PDB entry 5W51 | X-ray diffraction, 3.40 A resolution | chains B and R of the 13 polymer chains in the assembly

[Chain B]
Name: DNA-directed RNA polymerase II subunit RPB2
Source organism: Saccharomyces cerevisiae (strain ATCC 204508 / S288c)
Notes: EC 2.7.7.6
Reference sequence: P08518 (RPB2_YEAST); residue numbers follow UniProt; this construct covers 1-1224
Chain sequence (1224 residues; each row starts with the number of its first residue):
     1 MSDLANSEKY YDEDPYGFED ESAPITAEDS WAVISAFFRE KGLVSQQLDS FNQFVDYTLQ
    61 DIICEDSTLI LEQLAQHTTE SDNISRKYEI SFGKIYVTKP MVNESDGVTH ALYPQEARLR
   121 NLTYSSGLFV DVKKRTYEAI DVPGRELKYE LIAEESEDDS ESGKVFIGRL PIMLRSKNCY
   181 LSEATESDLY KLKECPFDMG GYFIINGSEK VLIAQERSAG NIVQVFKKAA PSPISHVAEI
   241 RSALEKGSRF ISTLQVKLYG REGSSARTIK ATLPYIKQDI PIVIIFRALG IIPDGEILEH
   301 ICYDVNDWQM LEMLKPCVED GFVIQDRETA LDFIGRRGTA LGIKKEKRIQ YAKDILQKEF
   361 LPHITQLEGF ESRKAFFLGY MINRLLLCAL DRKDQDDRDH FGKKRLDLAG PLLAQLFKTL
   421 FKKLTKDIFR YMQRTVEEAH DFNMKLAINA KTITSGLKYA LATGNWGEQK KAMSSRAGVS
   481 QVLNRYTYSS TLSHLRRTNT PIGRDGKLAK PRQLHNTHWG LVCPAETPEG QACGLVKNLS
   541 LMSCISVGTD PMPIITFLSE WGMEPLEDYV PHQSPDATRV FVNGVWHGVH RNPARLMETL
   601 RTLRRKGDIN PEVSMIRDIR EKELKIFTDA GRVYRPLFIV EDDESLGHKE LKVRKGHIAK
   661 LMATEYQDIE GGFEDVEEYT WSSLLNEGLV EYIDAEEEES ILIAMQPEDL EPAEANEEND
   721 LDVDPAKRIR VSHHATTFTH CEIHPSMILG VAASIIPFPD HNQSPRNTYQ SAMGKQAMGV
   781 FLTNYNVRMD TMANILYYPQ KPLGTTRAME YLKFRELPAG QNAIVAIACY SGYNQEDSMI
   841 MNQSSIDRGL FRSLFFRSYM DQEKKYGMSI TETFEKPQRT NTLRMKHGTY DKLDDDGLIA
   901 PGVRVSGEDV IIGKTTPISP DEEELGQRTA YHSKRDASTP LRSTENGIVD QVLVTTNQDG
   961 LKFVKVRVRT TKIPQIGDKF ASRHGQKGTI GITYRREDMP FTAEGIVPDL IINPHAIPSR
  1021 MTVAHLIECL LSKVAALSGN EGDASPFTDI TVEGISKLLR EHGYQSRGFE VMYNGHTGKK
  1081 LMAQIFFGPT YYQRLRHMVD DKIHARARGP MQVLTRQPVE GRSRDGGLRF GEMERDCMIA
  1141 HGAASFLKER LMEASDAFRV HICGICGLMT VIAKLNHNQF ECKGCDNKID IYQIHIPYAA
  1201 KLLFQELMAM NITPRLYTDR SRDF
Disordered / not traced: 1-19, 71-89, 135-163, 244-250, 339-344, 436-445, 473-475, 503-508, 669-677, 713-721, 919-932, 1221-1224
Ion coordination: Zn2+: Cys-1163, Cys-1166, Cys-1182, Cys-1185
Residues lining bound ligands: 2KH (5'-O-[(S)-hydroxy{[(S)-hydroxy(phosphonooxy)phosphoryl]amino}phosphoryl]uridine): Arg-766, Tyr-769, Asp-837, Gly-985, Lys-987, Ser-1019, Arg-1020

[Chain R]
Molecule: 9-nt RNA strand
Sequence (9 nucleotides; row label = number of the first residue in the row):
     1 AUGGAGAGG
Ion coordination: Mg2+: G9 (together with 2KH) (shared with 3 residues of chain A)

[Chain B / chain R interface]
Contacting residue pairs - 11 pairs, chain B then chain R:
  Gly-478(B) / A5(R)  sugar contact
  Gln-481(B) / A5(R)  phosphate contact
  Gln-481(B) / G6(R)  phosphate contact
  Glu-529(B) / G8(R)  phosphate contact
  Gln-776(B) / A7(R)  hydrogen bond to the phosphate
  Gln-776(B) / G8(R)  hydrogen bond to the phosphate
  Lys-979(B) / G8(R)  phosphate contact
  Lys-979(B) / G9(R)  salt bridge to the phosphate
  Lys-987(B) / G9(R)  salt bridge to the phosphate
  His-1097(B) / A7(R)  hydrogen bond to the sugar
  His-1097(B) / G8(R)  hydrogen bond to the sugar
Also at the interface, not in a pair above, chain B (11 interface residues in all): Lys-471, Ala-477, Pro-528, Lys-1102
Also at the interface, not in a pair above, chain R (7 interface residues in all): G3, G4

[Overview]
11 residues of chain B and 7 residues of chain R are in contact; the contacts include 4 hydrogen bonds and 2
salt bridges. Polar pairs include His-1097(B)/A7(R), His-1097(B)/G8(R) and Gln-776(B)/A7(R). Chain B binds
compound 2KH. Cys-1163(B), Cys-1166(B), Cys-1182(B) and Cys-1185(B) form the Zn2+ site.
Chain B is DNA-directed RNA polymerase II subunit RPB2 (Saccharomyces cerevisiae (strain ATCC 204508 / S288c))
and chain R is a 9-nt RNA strand; the structure, Pol II elongation complex with an N6-methyladenine-containing
template and a matched UMPNPP, was determined by X-ray diffraction together with 5W4U from the same study.
